2X53 - chains V and Z of the 27 polymer chains in the assembly; structure by X-ray diffraction, 3.90 A resolution.

[Chain V]
Molecule: ORF15
From: Lactococcus phage P2
Amino-acid sequence (298 residues; row label = number of the first residue in the row):
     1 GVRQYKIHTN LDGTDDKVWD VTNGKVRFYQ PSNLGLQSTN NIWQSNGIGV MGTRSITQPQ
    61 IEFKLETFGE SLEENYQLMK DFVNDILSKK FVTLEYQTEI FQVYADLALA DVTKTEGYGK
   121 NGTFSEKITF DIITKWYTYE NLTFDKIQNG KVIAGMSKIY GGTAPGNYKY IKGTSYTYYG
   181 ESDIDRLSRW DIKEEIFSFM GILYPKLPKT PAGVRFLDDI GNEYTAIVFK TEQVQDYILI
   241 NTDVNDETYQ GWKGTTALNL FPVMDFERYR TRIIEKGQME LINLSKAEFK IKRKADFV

[Chain Z]
Molecule: ORF16
From: Lactococcus phage P2
Amino-acid sequence (375 residues; row label = number of the first residue in the row):
     1 MLEANVYDNF NPNYYNISDF SMPNGKKEKR GLPIPKARCQ VINYELWETG YLYTSSATLT
    61 VSVEVGDIVQ ILFPEVVPIE EALGKKKKLN LDMVYLVTDV DESNKATLKN YFWAMIESLD
   121 VPNAITKTTN FAIIDYLIDP NKNNLMSYGY FFNSSIFAGK ATINRKAETS SAHDVAKRIF
   181 SKVQFQPTTT IQHAPSETDP RNLLFINFAS RNWNRKRITT RVDIKQSVTM DTETIVDRSA
   241 YNFAVVFVKN KATDDYTDPP KMYIAKNNGD VIDYSTYHGD GTDLPDVRTA KTLFYDRDDH
   301 GNPPELSTIK VEISPSTIVT RLIFNQNELL PLYVNDLVDI WYEGKLYSGY IADRVKTEFN
   361 DRLIFVESGD KPNVI
Disordered / not traced: 373-375

[Chain V / chain Z interface]
Residue-residue contacts (9; chain V residue first):
  Trp43(V) - Ile42(Z)
  Trp43(V) - Asn43(Z)
  Trp43(V) - Glu358(Z)  hydrogen bond
  Ser45(V) - Met1(Z)  hydrogen bond (side chain-backbone)
  Ser45(V) - Ile42(Z)
  Ser45(V) - Glu358(Z)  hydrogen bond
  Ile48(V) - Met1(Z)
  Val50(V) - Met1(Z)  hydrophobic
  Val50(V) - Thr60(Z)

[Overview]
4 residues of chain V face 5 of chain Z across their interface; the contacts include 3 hydrogen bonds. Polar
pairs include Trp43(V)-Glu358(Z), Ser45(V)-Met1(Z) and Ser45(V)-Glu358(Z).
Here chain V is ORF15 and chain Z is ORF16, both from Lactococcus phage P2. Entry 2X53 (Structure of the phage
p2 baseplate in its activated conformation with Sr) was determined by X-ray diffraction together with 4V5I and
2WZP from the same study.
